3AZN - chains D and I of the 10 polymer chains in the assembly; structure by X-ray diffraction, 3.00 A resolution.

== Chain D ==
Name: Histone H2B type 1-J
Organism: Homo sapiens
Reference sequence: P06899 (H2B1J_HUMAN); residues 0-125 here correspond to UniProt positions 1-126 (UniProt number = residue number + 1)
Chain sequence (129 residues; row label = number of the first residue in the row; numbers below 1 keep their minus sign (Gly-3 is residue -3)):
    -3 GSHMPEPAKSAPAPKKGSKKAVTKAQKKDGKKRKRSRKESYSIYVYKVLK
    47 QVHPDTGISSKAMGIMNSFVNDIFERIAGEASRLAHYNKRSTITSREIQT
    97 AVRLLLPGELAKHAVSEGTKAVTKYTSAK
Disordered / not traced: -3 to 29, 125
Construct notes: expression tag (-3 to -1)
Swiss-Prot annotation at these positions:
  - modified residue: Pro1 (N-acetylproline), Glu2 (ADP-ribosyl glutamic acid), Lys5 (N6-(2-hydroxyisobutyryl)lysine), Ser6 (ADP-ribosylserine), Lys11 (N6-(beta-hydroxybutyryl)lysine), Lys12 (N6-(2-hydroxyisobutyryl)lysine), Ser14 (Phosphoserine), Lys15 (N6-acetyllysine), Lys16 (N6-(beta-hydroxybutyryl)lysine), Lys20 (N6-(2-hydroxyisobutyryl)lysine), Lys23 (N6-(2-hydroxyisobutyryl)lysine), Lys24 (N6-(2-hydroxyisobutyryl)lysine), Lys34 (N6-(2-hydroxyisobutyryl)lysine), Glu35 (PolyADP-ribosyl glutamic acid), Ser36 (Phosphoserine), Lys43 (N6-(2-hydroxyisobutyryl)lysine), Lys46 (N6-(2-hydroxyisobutyryl)lysine), Lys57 (N6,N6-dimethyllysine), Arg79 (Dimethylated arginine), Lys85 (N6,N6,N6-trimethyllysine) and 6 more in UniProt
  - glycosylation: Ser112 (O-linked (GlcNAc) serine)
  - cross-link (Glycyl lysine isopeptide (Lys-Gly)): Lys5 (interchain with G-Cter in SUMO2), Lys20 (interchain with G-Cter in SUMO2), Lys34 (interchain with G-Cter in ubiquitin), Lys120 (interchain with G-Cter in ubiquitin)
Ion coordination: Mn2+ near Val48 (its only coordinating residue here)

== Chain I ==
Molecule: 146-nt DNA strand
Sequence (146 nucleotides; numbered 1 to 146; the number before each row is that of its first residue):
     1 ATCAATATCCACCTGCAGATTCTACCAAAAGTGTATTTGGAAACTGCTCC
    51 ATCAAAAGGCATGTTCAGCTGAATTCAGCTGAACATGCCTTTTGATGGAG
   101 CAGTTTCCAAATACACTTTTGGTAGAATCTGCAGGTGGATATTGAT
Disordered / not traced: 146
Ion coordination: Mn2+ site 1 near DG78 (its only coordinating residue here); Mn2+ site 2 near DG100 (its only coordinating residue here); Mn2+ site 3 near DG121 (its only coordinating residue here)

== How chain D and chain I interact ==
Residue-residue contacts (19; chain D residue first):
  Lys30(D) - DG103(I)  sugar contact
  Lys30(D) - DT104(I)  salt bridge to the phosphate
  Ser32(D) - DG103(I)  phosphate contact
  Arg33(D) - DA27(I)  hydrogen bond to the phosphate
  Arg33(D) - DA28(I)  salt bridge to the phosphate
  Glu35(D) - DA28(I)  phosphate contact
  Glu35(D) - DA29(I)  phosphate contact
  Tyr42(D) - DT20(I)  phosphate contact
  Gly53(D) - DT20(I)  phosphate contact
  Ile54(D) - DA19(I)  sugar contact
  Ile54(D) - DT20(I)  hydrogen bond to the phosphate
  Ser55(D) - DA19(I)  phosphate contact
  Ser56(D) - DA19(I)  hydrogen bond to the phosphate
  Arg86(D) - DG39(I)  salt bridge to the phosphate
  Arg86(D) - DG40(I)  salt bridge to the phosphate
  Ser87(D) - DT38(I)  phosphate contact
  Ser87(D) - DG39(I)  hydrogen bond to the phosphate
  Thr88(D) - DT38(I)  phosphate contact
  Thr88(D) - DG39(I)  hydrogen bond to the phosphate
Interface residues without a listed pair, chain D (13 interface residues in all): Lys85
Interface residues without a listed pair, chain I (11 interface residues in all): DT21

== Summary ==
13 residues of chain D face 11 of chain I across their interface; the contacts include 5 hydrogen bonds and 4
salt bridges. Polar pairs include Arg33(D)-DA27(I), Ile54(D)-DT20(I) and Ser56(D)-DA19(I).
Here chain D is Histone H2B type 1-J (Homo sapiens) and chain I is a 146-nt DNA strand. Entry 3AZN (Crystal
Structure of Human Nucleosome Core Particle Containing H4K91Q mutation) was determined by X-ray diffraction,
deposited together with 3AYW, 3AZE, 3AZF, 3AZG, 3AZH, 3AZJ and 3 further entries.
